Entry 3IN7 (X-ray diffraction, 2.00 A resolution); this record covers chain A.

== Chain A ==
Name: Growth factor receptor-bound protein 2
Source organism: Homo sapiens
Notes: fragment: SH2 domain
Reference sequence: P62993 (GRB2_HUMAN); residue numbers follow UniProt; this construct covers 53-163
Sequence (117 residues; row label = number of the first residue in the row):
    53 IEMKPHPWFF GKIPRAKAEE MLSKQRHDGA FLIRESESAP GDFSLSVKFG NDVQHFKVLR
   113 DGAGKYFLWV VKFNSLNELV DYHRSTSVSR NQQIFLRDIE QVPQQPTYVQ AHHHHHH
Not modelled in the structure: 53-54, 154-169
Differences from the reference sequence: expression tag (164-169)
Curated features (UniProtKB/Swiss-Prot):
  - modified residue: Lys109 (N6-acetyllysine)
  - cross-link: Lys109 (Glycyl lysine isopeptide (Lys-Gly) (interchain with G-Cter in ubiquitin))
  - mutagenesis: Glu89 (E89K: No effect on the interaction with SOS1), Ser90 (S90N: No effect on the interaction with SOS1), Lys109 (K109R: Loss of polyubiquitination), Val123 (V123P: Strong loss of clustering of phospho-LAT at the T-cell plasma membrane)

== Summary ==
From UniProt: 4 mutagenesis sites.
Chain A is Growth factor receptor-bound protein 2 (Homo sapiens); the structure, Crystal Structure of the Grb2
SH2 Domain in Complex with a Cyclopropyl-constrained Ac-pY-Q-N-NH2 Tripeptide Mimic, was determined by X-ray
diffraction, deposited together with 3KFJ, 3IMD, 3IMJ and 3IN8.
